6BXP - chains A and B of the 3 polymer chains in the assembly; structure by X-ray diffraction, 1.45 A resolution.

== Chain A ==
Name: HLA class I histocompatibility antigen, B-57 alpha chain
Source organism: Homo sapiens
UniProt: P18465 (1B57_HUMAN); residues 1-276 here correspond to UniProt positions 25-300 (UniProt number = residue number + 24)
Amino-acid sequence (276 residues; numbered 1 to 276; the number before each row is that of its first residue):
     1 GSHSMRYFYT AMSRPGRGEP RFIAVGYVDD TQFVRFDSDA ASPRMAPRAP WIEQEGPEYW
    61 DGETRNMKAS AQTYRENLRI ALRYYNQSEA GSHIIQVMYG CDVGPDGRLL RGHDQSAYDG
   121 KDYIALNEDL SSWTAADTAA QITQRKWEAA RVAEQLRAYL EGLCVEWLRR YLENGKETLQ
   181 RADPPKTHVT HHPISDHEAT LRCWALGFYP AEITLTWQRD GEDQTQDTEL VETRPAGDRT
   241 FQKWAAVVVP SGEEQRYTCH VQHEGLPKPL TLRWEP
Unresolved in the structure: 276
Cystine bridges: C101-C164, C203-C259

== Chain B ==
Name: Beta-2-microglobulin
Source organism: Homo sapiens
UniProt: P61769 (B2MG_HUMAN); residues 1-99 here correspond to UniProt positions 21-119 (UniProt number = residue number + 20)
Amino-acid sequence (99 residues; numbered 1 to 99; the number before each row is that of its first residue):
     1 IQRTPKIQVY SRHPAENGKS NFLNCYVSGF HPSDIEVDLL KNGERIEKVE HSDLSFSKDW
    61 SFYLLYYTEF TPTEKDEYAC RVNHVTLSQP KIVKWDRDM
Cystine bridges: C25-C80
UniProt features mapped onto this chain:
  - modified residue: Q2 (Pyrrolidone carboxylic acid)
  - glycosylation: I1 (N-linked (Glc) (glycation) isoleucine), K19 (N-linked (Glc) (glycation) lysine), K41 (N-linked (Glc) (glycation) lysine), K48 (N-linked (Glc) (glycation) lysine), K58 (N-linked (Glc) (glycation) lysine), K91 (N-linked (Glc) (glycation) lysine), K94 (N-linked (Glc) (glycation) lysine)

== Chain A / chain B interface ==
Contacting residue pairs (61):
  F8(A) - F56(B)  hydrophobic
  Y9(A) - F56(B)
  T10(A) - F56(B)
  T10(A) - F62(B)
  M12(A) - S33(B)  hydrogen bond
  M12(A) - D34(B)
  M12(A) - L54(B)  hydrophobic
  I23(A) - L54(B)  hydrophobic
  V25(A) - D53(B)
  V25(A) - L54(B)
  V25(A) - S55(B)
  Y27(A) - S55(B)
  Y27(A) - Y63(B)  hydrogen bond
  Q32(A) - D53(B)  hydrogen bond
  R35(A) - D53(B)  salt bridge
  R48(A) - D53(B)  salt bridge
  I94(A) - H31(B)
  I94(A) - P32(B)  hydrophobic
  I94(A) - S33(B)
  Q96(A) - H31(B)  hydrogen bond
  Q96(A) - F56(B)
  Q96(A) - W60(B)  hydrogen bond (side chain-backbone)
  Q96(A) - F62(B)
  V97(A) - F56(B)
  M98(A) - F56(B)  hydrophobic
  M98(A) - W60(B)  hydrophobic
  Q115(A) - W60(B)
  S116(A) - W60(B)
  A117(A) - W60(B)  hydrophobic
  D119(A) - H31(B)
  G120(A) - R3(B)  hydrogen bond (backbone-side chain)
  G120(A) - H31(B)
  G120(A) - W60(B)
  K121(A) - I1(B)
  D122(A) - W60(B)  hydrogen bond
  H192(A) - D98(B)  salt bridge
  R202(A) - D98(B)  hydrogen bond (side chain-backbone)
  R202(A) - M99(B)
  W204(A) - D98(B)
  W204(A) - M99(B)
  V231(A) - Q8(B)
  E232(A) - K6(B)
  E232(A) - Q8(B)
  E232(A) - Y26(B)
  E232(A) - S28(B)  hydrogen bond
  T233(A) - Y26(B)
  R234(A) - Q8(B)
  R234(A) - Y10(B)
  R234(A) - Y26(B)
  R234(A) - M99(B)  hydrogen bond (side chain-backbone)
  P235(A) - Y10(B)  hydrogen bond (backbone-side chain)
  P235(A) - N24(B)
  P235(A) - Y26(B)
  A236(A) - R12(B)  hydrogen bond (backbone-side chain)
  A236(A) - N24(B)  hydrogen bond (backbone-side chain)
  G237(A) - R12(B)  hydrogen bond (backbone-side chain)
  D238(A) - R12(B)
  Q242(A) - Y10(B)
  Q242(A) - S11(B)  hydrogen bond (side chain-backbone)
  Q242(A) - R12(B)  hydrogen bond (side chain-backbone)
  W244(A) - M99(B)  hydrogen bond (side chain-backbone)
Other interface residues (no listed pair), chain A (36 interface residues in all): R17, L206
Other interface residues (no listed pair), chain B (29 interface residues in all): H13, P14, S57, K58, D59, L65

== Summary ==
Chain A and chain B form an interface of 36 and 29 residues respectively, with 17 hydrogen bonds and 3 salt
bridges. Polar contacts include R35(A)-D53(B), R48(A)-D53(B) and H192(A)-D98(B).
Chain A is HLA class I histocompatibility antigen, B-57 alpha chain and chain B is Beta-2-microglobulin, both
from Homo sapiens; the structure, Crystal Structure of HLA-B*57:01 with a modified HIV peptide RKV-Kyn, was
determined by X-ray diffraction (same publication as 6BXQ).
